Entry 8WZ6 (X-ray diffraction, 2.16 A resolution); this record covers chain A.

Chain A:
Protein: Adenosylhomocysteinase
Source organism: Legionella pneumophila
Reference sequence: A0A2S6F4T2 (A0A2S6F4T2_LEGPN); numbering as in UniProt (aligned over 15-441)
Chain sequence (437 residues; numbered 5 to 441; the number before each row is that of its first residue):
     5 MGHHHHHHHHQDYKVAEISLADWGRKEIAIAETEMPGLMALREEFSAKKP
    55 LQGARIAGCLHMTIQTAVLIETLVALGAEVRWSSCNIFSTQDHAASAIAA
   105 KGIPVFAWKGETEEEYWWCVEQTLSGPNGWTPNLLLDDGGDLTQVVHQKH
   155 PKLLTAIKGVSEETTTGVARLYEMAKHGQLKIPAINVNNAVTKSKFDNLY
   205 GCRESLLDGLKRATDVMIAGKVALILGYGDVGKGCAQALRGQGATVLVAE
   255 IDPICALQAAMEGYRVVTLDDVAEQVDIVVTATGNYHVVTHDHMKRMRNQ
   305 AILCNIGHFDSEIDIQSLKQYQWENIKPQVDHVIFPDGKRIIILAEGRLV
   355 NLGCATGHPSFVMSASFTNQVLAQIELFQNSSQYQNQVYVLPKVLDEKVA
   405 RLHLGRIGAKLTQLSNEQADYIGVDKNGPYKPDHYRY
Disordered / not traced: 5-14
Sequence notes: initiating methionine (5); expression tag (6-14)
Ligand contacts:
  - NAD (nicotinamide-adenine-dinucleotide): T168, T169, T170, K197, D201, N202, C206, L230, G231, Y232, G233, D234, V235, G236, A253, E254, I255, D256, C259, A286, T287, G288, N289, V292, I310, G311, H312, E316, L353, N355, H362, T416, L418, Q422, I426, K435, Y439
  - DZNep (XI6): L64, H65, T67, Q69, T70, D142, E167, T168, K197, D201, H312, L353, N355, L356, T360, G361, H362, M367, F371

Overview:
Bound to chain A: NAD and DZNep.
Chain A is Adenosylhomocysteinase (Legionella pneumophila); the structure, The crystal structure of Legionella
pneumophila adenosylhomocysteinase Lpg2021 in ternary complex with NAD and DZNep, was determined by X-ray
diffraction, deposited together with 8WWG, 8WZ7, 8WZ8 and 8WZ9.
